7NAU - chains A and I of the 21 polymer chains in the assembly; structure by electron microscopy, 3.78 A resolution.

Chain A:
Molecule: 16S rRNA
Source organism: Escherichia coli (strain K12)
Sequence (1542 nucleotides; each row starts with the number of its first residue):
     1 AAAUUGAAGAGUUUGAUCAUGGCUCAGAUUGAACGCUGGCGGCAGGCCUA
    51 ACACAUGCAAGUCGAACGGUAACAGGAAGAAGCUUGCUUCUUUGCUGACG
   101 AGUGGCGGACGGGUGAGUAAUGUCUGGGAAACUGCCUGAUGGAGGGGGAU
   151 AACUACUGGAAACGGUAGCUAAUACCGCAUAACGUCGCAAGACCAAAGAG
   201 GGGGACCUUCGGGCCUCUUGCCAUCGGAUGUGCCCAGAUGGGAUUAGCUA
   251 GUAGGUGGGGUAACGGCUCACCUAGGCGACGAUCCCUAGCUGGUCUGAGA
   301 GGAUGACCAGCCACACUGGAACUGAGACACGGUCCAGACUCCUACGGGAG
   351 GCAGCAGUGGGGAAUAUUGCACAAUGGGCGCAAGCCUGAUGCAGCCAUGC
   401 CGCGUGUAUGAAGAAGGCCUUCGGGUUGUAAAGUACUUUCAGCGGGGAGG
   451 AAGGGAGUAAAGUUAAUACCUUUGCUCAUUGACGUUACCCGCAGAAGAAG
   501 CACCGGCUAACUCCGUGCCAGCAGCCXCGGUAAUACGGAGGGUGCAAGCG
   551 UUAAUCGGAAUUACUGGGCGUAAAGCGCACGCAGGCGGUUUGUUAAGUCA
   601 GAUGUGAAAUCCCCGGGCUCAACCUGGGAACUGCAUCUGAUACUGGCAAG
   651 CUUGAGUCUCGUAGAGGGGGGUAGAAUUCCAGGUGUAGCGGUGAAAUGCG
   701 UAGAGAUCUGGAGGAAUACCGGUGGCGAAGGCGGCCCCCUGGACGAAGAC
   751 UGACGCUCAGGUGCGAAAGCGUGGGGAGCAAACAGGAUUAGAUACCCUGG
   801 UAGUCCACGCCGUAAACGAUGUCGACUUGGAGGUUGUGCCCUUGAGGCGU
   851 GGCUUCCGGAGCUAACGCGUUAAGUCGACCGCCUGGGGAGUACGGCCGCA
   901 AGGUUAAAACUCAAAUGAAUUGACGGGGGCCCGCACAAGCGGUGGAGCAU
   951 GUGGUUUAAUUCGAUGXAACGCGAAGAACCUUACCUGGUCUUGACAUCCA
  1001 CGGAAGUUUUCAGAGAUGAGAAUGUGCCUUCGGGAACCGUGAGACAGGUG
  1051 CUGCAUGGCUGUCGUCAGCUCGUGUUGUGAAAUGUUGGGUUAAGUCCCGC
  1101 AACGAGCGCAACCCUUAUCCUUUGUUGCCAGCGGUCCGGCCGGGAACUCA
  1151 AAGGAGACUGCCAGUGAUAAACUGGAGGAAGGUGGGGAUGACGUCAAGUC
  1201 AUCAUGGCCCUUACGACCAGGGCUACACACGUGCUACAAUGGCGCAUACA
  1251 AAGAGAAGCGACCUCGCGAGAGCAAGCGGACCUCAUAAAGUGCGUCGUAG
  1301 UCCGGAUUGGAGUCUGCAACUCGACUCCAUGAAGUCGGAAUCGCUAGUAA
  1351 UCGUGGAUCAGAAUGCCACGGUGAAUACGUUCCCGGGCCUUGUACACACC
  1401 GCCCGUXACACCAUGGGAGUGGGUUGCAAAAGAAGUAGGUAGCUUAACCU
  1451 UCGGGAGGGCGCUUACCACUUUGUGAUUCAUGACUGGGGUGAAGUCGUAA
  1501 CAAGGUAACCGUAGGGGAACCUGCGGUUGGAUCACCUCCUUA
Disordered / not traced: 1401-1408, 1492-1501, 1541-1542
Modified residues: PSU (pseudouridine-5'-monophosphate) at position 516, G7M (N7-methyl-guanosine-5'-monophosphate) at position 527, 2MG (2N-methylguanosine-5'-monophosphate) at position 966, 5MC (5-methylcytidine-5'-monophosphate) at position 967, 2MG (2N-methylguanosine-5'-monophosphate) at position 1207, 4OC (4n,o2'-methylcytidine-5'-monophosphate) at position 1402, 5MC (5-methylcytidine-5'-monophosphate) at position 1407, UR3 (3-methyluridine-5'-monophoshate) at position 1498, 2MG (2N-methylguanosine-5'-monophosphate) at position 1516, MA6 (6N-dimethyladenosine-5'-monophoshate) at position 1518, MA6 (6N-dimethyladenosine-5'-monophoshate) at position 1519
Ion coordination: Mg2+ site 1 near G21 (its only coordinating residue here); Mg2+ site 2 near G41 (its only coordinating residue here); Mg2+ site 3: C48, G115; Mg2+ site 4 near A53 (its only coordinating residue here); Mg2+ site 5 near U56 (its only coordinating residue here); Mg2+ site 6: A59, U387; Mg2+ site 7: A109, G331; Mg2+ site 8 near G111 (its only coordinating residue here); Mg2+ site 9 near G113 (its only coordinating residue here); Mg2+ site 10: A116, G117, G289; Mg2+ site 11: G145, A197; Mg2+ site 12: A174, C175; 27 more Mg2+ sites not listed
From the paper describing this entry:
  - conformationally variable residues (order/disorder transition): A1492 to A1493

Chain I:
Molecule: 30S ribosomal protein S9
Source organism: Escherichia coli (strain K12)
Reference sequence: P0A7X3 (RS9_ECOLI); residues 1-130 here = UniProt positions 1-130
Sequence (130 residues; row label = number of the first residue in the row):
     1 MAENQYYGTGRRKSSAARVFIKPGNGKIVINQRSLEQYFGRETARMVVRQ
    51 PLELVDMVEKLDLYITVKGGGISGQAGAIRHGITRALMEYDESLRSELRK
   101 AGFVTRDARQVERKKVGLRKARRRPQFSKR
Disordered / not traced: 1-3
Swiss-Prot annotation at these positions:
  - mutagenesis: Thr-105 to Arg-130 (Cold sensitive for growth at 30 degrees Celsius. 350-fold reduced affinity of the 30S subunit P site for certain tRNAs in vitro), Ser-128 to Arg-130 (Very cold sensitive for growth at 30 degrees Celsius. Almost no P site binding of certain tRNAs in vitro)

How chain A and chain I interact:
Contacting residue pairs - 102 pairs, chain A then chain I:
  G942(A) with Gln-126(I), base contact
  U943(A) with Gln-126(I), sugar contact
  U1116(A) with Gln-110(I), hydrogen bond to the sugar
  A1117(A) with Arg-106(I), hydrogen bond to the phosphate; Ala-108(I), sugar contact
  U1118(A) with Arg-11(I), salt bridge to the phosphate; Arg-106(I), salt bridge to the phosphate
  C1119(A) with Arg-11(I), salt bridge to the phosphate; Arg-85(I), salt bridge to the phosphate
  C1129(A) with Arg-18(I), sugar contact
  A1130(A) with Gln-5(I), hydrogen bond to the sugar; Arg-18(I), salt bridge to the phosphate; Phe-20(I), sugar contact; Tyr-64(I), hydrogen bond to the phosphate
  A1146(A) with Arg-18(I), hydrogen bond to the base
  C1147(A) with Tyr-7(I), hydrogen bond to the sugar; Arg-18(I), hydrogen bond to the base
  U1148(A) with Tyr-7(I), sugar contact; Thr-9(I), hydrogen bond to the phosphate; Arg-11(I), salt bridge to the phosphate; Ala-16(I), phosphate contact; Arg-18(I), sugar contact
  C1149(A) with Arg-11(I), salt bridge to the phosphate; Ala-16(I), phosphate contact
  G1178(A) with Arg-95(I), salt bridge to the phosphate; Arg-99(I), hydrogen bond to the base
  A1179(A) with Arg-95(I), salt bridge to the phosphate; Arg-99(I), salt bridge to the phosphate; Val-104(I), phosphate contact; Thr-105(I), hydrogen bond to the sugar; Arg-106(I), sugar contact
  A1180(A) with Arg-99(I), salt bridge to the phosphate; Thr-105(I), phosphate contact
  G1186(A) with Glu-112(I), sugar contact; Lys-115(I), hydrogen bond to the phosphate
  G1187(A) with Lys-115(I), salt bridge to the phosphate
  G1231(A) with Ser-128(I), phosphate contact
  U1232(A) with Arg-119(I), hydrogen bond to the phosphate; Gln-126(I), phosphate contact; Ser-128(I), hydrogen bond to the phosphate
  G1233(A) with Arg-119(I), salt bridge to the phosphate; Gln-126(I), phosphate contact
  A1248(A) with Arg-33(I), hydrogen bond to the phosphate
  C1249(A) with Arg-33(I), salt bridge to the phosphate; Gly-70(I), hydrogen bond to the sugar; Gly-71(I), sugar contact; Gln-75(I), sugar contact
  A1250(A) with Lys-68(I), phosphate contact; Gly-69(I), hydrogen bond to the phosphate; Gly-70(I), hydrogen bond to the sugar
  A1251(A) with Gly-69(I), phosphate contact
  U1291(A) with Gly-40(I), phosphate contact
  A1340(A) with Arg-130(I), hydrogen bond to the sugar
  U1341(A) with Arg-130(I), salt bridge to the phosphate
  C1342(A) with Gln-126(I), sugar contact; Phe-127(I), sugar contact; Lys-129(I), salt bridge to the phosphate
  G1343(A) with Arg-123(I), sugar contact; Arg-124(I), salt bridge to the phosphate; Pro-125(I), sugar contact; Lys-129(I), salt bridge to the phosphate
  C1344(A) with Arg-122(I), sugar contact; Arg-124(I), salt bridge to the phosphate
  U1345(A) with Arg-122(I), salt bridge to the phosphate
  A1346(A) with Arg-122(I), salt bridge to the phosphate
  G1347(A) with Arg-12(I), hydrogen bond to the base; Lys-13(I), base contact; Arg-109(I), hydrogen bond to the base; Gln-110(I), sugar contact; Val-111(I), sugar contact
  U1348(A) with Val-111(I), phosphate contact; Glu-112(I), hydrogen bond to the phosphate; Arg-122(I), phosphate contact
  A1349(A) with Lys-120(I), salt bridge to the phosphate; Ala-121(I), phosphate contact; Arg-122(I), hydrogen bond to the phosphate; Arg-123(I), hydrogen bond to the phosphate
  A1350(A) with Lys-120(I), salt bridge to the phosphate; Arg-123(I), salt bridge to the phosphate
  C1367(A) with Lys-114(I), salt bridge to the phosphate; Val-116(I), phosphate contact; Gly-117(I), hydrogen bond to the phosphate
  A1368(A) with Arg-113(I), salt bridge to the phosphate; Lys-114(I), salt bridge to the phosphate; Lys-115(I), phosphate contact; Val-116(I), hydrogen bond to the phosphate
  C1369(A) with Arg-113(I), phosphate contact; Lys-114(I), hydrogen bond to the phosphate
  G1370(A) with Ser-14(I), hydrogen bond to the phosphate; Val-111(I), phosphate contact
  G1371(A) with Lys-13(I), phosphate contact; Ser-14(I), hydrogen bond to the phosphate; Gly-70(I), phosphate contact; Gly-71(I), hydrogen bond to the phosphate
  U1372(A) with Lys-13(I), salt bridge to the phosphate; Gly-71(I), phosphate contact; Ile-72(I), hydrogen bond to the phosphate; Ser-73(I), hydrogen bond to the phosphate; Gly-74(I), hydrogen bond to the phosphate
  G1373(A) with Lys-13(I), hydrogen bond to the base; Arg-41(I), salt bridge to the phosphate; Ser-73(I), hydrogen bond to the phosphate
Other interface residues (no listed pair), chain A (52 interface residues in all): C934, 5MC_967, A968, G1131, G1177, G1185, G1290, U1351, C1366
Other interface residues (no listed pair), chain I (54 interface residues in all): Tyr-38, Val-67, Asp-107, Leu-118

In short:
Chain A and chain I form an interface of 52 and 54 residues respectively; the contacts include 34 hydrogen
bonds and 29 salt bridges. Among the polar pairs are A1146(A)/Arg-18(I), C1147(A)/Arg-18(I) and
G1178(A)/Arg-99(I). C48(A) and G115(A) coordinate Mg2+ site 3. From UniProt: 3 mutagenesis sites on chain I.
The paper reports conformational variability at A1492(A).
Chain A is 16S rRNA and chain I is 30S ribosomal protein S9, both from Escherichia coli (strain K12); the
structure, Bacterial 30S ribosomal subunit assembly complex state C (Consensus Refinement), was determined by
electron microscopy (same publication as 7AF3, 7AF5, 7AF8, 7AFA, 7AFD, 7AFH and 17 further entries).
